Entry 6DIF (X-ray diffraction, 1.20 A resolution); this record covers chains A and B.

[Chain A (and B)]
Name: HIV-1 protease
Organism: Human immunodeficiency virus 1
Notes: chain B of this document is another copy of the same molecule, construct and numbering; everything in this record applies to it too
Reference sequence: Q5RZ08 (Q5RZ08_9HIV1); residues 1-99 here = UniProt positions 1-99
Amino-acid sequence (99 residues; row label = number of the first residue in the row):
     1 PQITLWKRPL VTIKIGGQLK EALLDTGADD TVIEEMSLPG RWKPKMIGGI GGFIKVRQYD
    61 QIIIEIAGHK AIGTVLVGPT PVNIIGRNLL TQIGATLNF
Differences from the reference sequence: engineered mutation K7 (Gln in Q5RZ08), I33 (Leu in Q5RZ08), I63 (Leu in Q5RZ08), A67 (Cys in Q5RZ08), A95 (Cys in Q5RZ08)
Ion coordination: Na+ near D60 (its only coordinating residue here)
Small-molecule neighbours: tipranavir (TPV; N-(3-{(1R)-1-[(6R)-4-hydroxy-2-oxo-6-phenethyl-6-propyl-5,6-dihydro-2H-pyran-3-yl]propyl}phenyl)-5-(trifluoromethyl)-2-pyridinesulfonamide): R8, L23, D25, G27, A28, D29, D30, V32, I47, G48, G49, I50, P81, V82, I84
From the paper describing this entry:
  - catalytic residues: D25 (citing earlier work)
  - binding site for tipranavir: R8, D29, G48, I50
  - conformationally variable residues (side-chain flip): D25
  - contacts within the chain: V32-L76 (hydrophobic contact), V56-L76 (hydrophobic contact), Q58-L76 (hydrophobic contact), D30-L76 (hydrophobic contact), T74-L76 (hydrophobic contact), K45-L76 (hydrophobic contact), I47-L76 (hydrophobic contact)

[Interface between chain A and chain B]
Residue-residue contacts (107):
  P1(A) - L97(B)
  P1(A) - N98(B)
  P1(A) - F99(B)  hydrogen bond (backbone-backbone)
  Q2(A) - T96(B)
  Q2(A) - L97(B)
  Q2(A) - N98(B)  hydrogen bond
  I3(A) - T96(B)
  I3(A) - L97(B)  hydrogen bond (backbone-backbone)
  I3(A) - F99(B)  hydrophobic
  L5(A) - T26(B)
  L5(A) - R87(B)  hydrogen bond (backbone-side chain)
  L5(A) - L90(B)  hydrophobic
  L5(A) - T91(B)
  L5(A) - A95(B)
  W6(A) - R87(B)  hydrogen bond (backbone-side chain)
  W6(A) - T91(B)
  K7(A) - R87(B)
  R8(A) - D29(B)  salt bridge
  R8(A) - R87(B)
  P9(A) - T26(B)
  P9(A) - R87(B)
  L23(A) - G27(B)
  L24(A) - T26(B)  hydrogen bond (backbone-side chain)
  L24(A) - G27(B)
  L24(A) - L97(B)  hydrophobic
  L24(A) - F99(B)  hydrophobic
  D25(A) - D25(B)
  D25(A) - T26(B)
  D25(A) - G27(B)  hydrogen bond (side chain-backbone)
  T26(A) - L5(B)
  T26(A) - P9(B)
  T26(A) - L24(B)  hydrogen bond (side chain-backbone)
  T26(A) - D25(B)
  T26(A) - T26(B)  hydrogen bond (side chain-backbone)
  T26(A) - L97(B)
  G27(A) - L23(B)
  G27(A) - L24(B)
  G27(A) - D25(B)
  D29(A) - R8(B)  salt bridge
  I47(A) - I50(B)  hydrophobic
  G48(A) - I50(B)
  G49(A) - I50(B)
  I50(A) - V32(B)  hydrophobic
  I50(A) - G49(B)
  I50(A) - I50(B)  hydrogen bond (backbone-backbone)
  I50(A) - G51(B)  hydrogen bond (backbone-backbone)
  I50(A) - G52(B)
  I50(A) - I54(B)
  I50(A) - P79(B)
  I50(A) - T80(B)
  I50(A) - P81(B)
  I50(A) - I84(B)  hydrophobic
  G51(A) - I50(B)  hydrogen bond (backbone-backbone)
  G51(A) - G51(B)
  G51(A) - G52(B)
  G51(A) - I54(B)
  G52(A) - I50(B)
  G52(A) - G51(B)
  I54(A) - I50(B)
  I54(A) - G51(B)
  A67(A) - F99(B)  hydrophobic
  H69(A) - F99(B)
  T80(A) - I50(B)
  P81(A) - G49(B)
  P81(A) - I50(B)
  I84(A) - I50(B)  hydrophobic
  R87(A) - L5(B)  hydrogen bond (side chain-backbone)
  R87(A) - W6(B)  hydrogen bond (side chain-backbone)
  R87(A) - K7(B)
  R87(A) - R8(B)
  R87(A) - P9(B)
  L90(A) - L5(B)  hydrophobic
  T91(A) - L5(B)
  T91(A) - W6(B)
  Q92(A) - W6(B)
  I93(A) - F99(B)
  G94(A) - N98(B)
  G94(A) - F99(B)
  A95(A) - L5(B)
  A95(A) - N98(B)
  A95(A) - F99(B)  hydrophobic
  T96(A) - Q2(B)
  T96(A) - I3(B)
  T96(A) - T4(B)
  T96(A) - T96(B)
  T96(A) - L97(B)
  T96(A) - N98(B)  hydrogen bond (backbone-backbone)
  L97(A) - P1(B)
  L97(A) - Q2(B)
  L97(A) - I3(B)  hydrogen bond (backbone-backbone)
  L97(A) - L24(B)  hydrophobic
  L97(A) - T26(B)
  L97(A) - T96(B)
  N98(A) - P1(B)
  N98(A) - Q2(B)  hydrogen bond
  N98(A) - G94(B)
  N98(A) - A95(B)
  N98(A) - T96(B)  hydrogen bond (backbone-backbone)
  N98(A) - N98(B)  hydrogen bond
  F99(A) - P1(B)  hydrogen bond (backbone-backbone)
  F99(A) - I3(B)  hydrophobic
  F99(A) - L24(B)  hydrophobic
  F99(A) - A67(B)  hydrophobic
  F99(A) - H69(B)
  F99(A) - I93(B)
  F99(A) - G94(B)
  F99(A) - A95(B)  hydrophobic
Other interface residues (no listed pair), chain A (40 interface residues in all): T4, F53, P79
Other interface residues (no listed pair), chain B (38 interface residues in all): G48

[Summary]
40 residues of chain A face 38 of chain B across their interface, with 20 hydrogen bonds and 2 salt bridges.
Among the polar pairs are R8(A)-D29(B), Q2(A)-N98(B) and L5(A)-R87(B). Bound to chain A: tipranavir. From the
paper: the catalytic residue D25(A); a binding site for tipranavir at R8(A), D29(A) and G48(A) among others.
Chain A and chain B are both HIV-1 protease (Human immunodeficiency virus 1); the structure, Wild-type HIV-1
protease in complex with tipranavir, was determined by X-ray diffraction together with 6DIL, 6DJ1, 6DJ2, 6DJ5
and 6DJ7 from the same study.
